Entry 5APH (X-ray diffraction, 1.54 A resolution); this record covers chains A and C.

== Chain A ==
Molecule: Nuclear receptor ror-gamma
Source organism: Homo sapiens
Notes: fragment: ligand binding domain
Reference sequence: P51449 (RORG_HUMAN); numbering as in UniProt (aligned over 265-507)
Sequence (266 residues; numbered 244 to 509; the number before each row is that of its first residue):
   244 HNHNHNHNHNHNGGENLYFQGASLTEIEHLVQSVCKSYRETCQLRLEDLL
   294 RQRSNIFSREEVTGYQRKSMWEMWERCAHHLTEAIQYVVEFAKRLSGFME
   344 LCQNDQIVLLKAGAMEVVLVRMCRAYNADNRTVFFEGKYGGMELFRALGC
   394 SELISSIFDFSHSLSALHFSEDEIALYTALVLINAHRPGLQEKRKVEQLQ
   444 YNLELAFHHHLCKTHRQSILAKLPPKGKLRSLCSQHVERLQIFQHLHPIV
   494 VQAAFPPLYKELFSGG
Disordered / not traced: 244-257
Differences from the reference sequence: expression tag (244-264, 508-509)
Ligand contacts: VYI (N-(2-fluorophenyl)-4-[(4-fluorophenyl)sulfonyl]-2,3,4,5-tetrahydro-1,4-benzoxazepin-6-amine): Trp317, Cys320, Ala321, His323, Leu324, Met358, Val361, Leu362, Met365, Val376, Phe378, Phe388, Leu391, Cys393, Leu396, Ile397, Ile400, Phe401, His479, Tyr502
Curated features (UniProtKB/Swiss-Prot):
  - motif: Leu501 to Phe506 (AF-2)
  - mutagenesis: Ala327 (A327F: Completely abolishes transcriptional activity), Phe378 (F378Q: Completely abolishes transcriptional activity), Ile397 (I397N: Nearly abolishes transcriptional activity)

== Chain C ==
Molecule: Nuclear receptor coactivator 2
Source organism: Homo sapiens
Reference sequence: E7EWM1 (E7EWM1_HUMAN); residue numbers follow UniProt; this construct covers 686-697
Sequence (12 residues; numbered 686 to 697; the number before each row is that of its first residue):
   686 KHKILHRLLQDS

== How chain A and chain C interact ==
Residue-residue contacts (23; chain A residue first):
  Val332(A) - Leu690(C)  hydrophobic
  Lys336(A) - Leu693(C)  hydrogen bond (side chain-backbone)
  Lys336(A) - Leu694(C)  hydrogen bond (side chain-backbone)
  Lys336(A) - Asp696(C)  hydrogen bond (side chain-backbone)
  Phe341(A) - Leu694(C)  hydrophobic
  Met342(A) - Leu694(C)
  Gln346(A) - His691(C)
  Gln346(A) - Gln695(C)  hydrogen bond
  Gln349(A) - Leu694(C)
  Ile350(A) - Leu694(C)  hydrophobic
  Leu353(A) - Leu694(C)  hydrophobic
  Pro500(A) - His687(C)
  Pro500(A) - Ile689(C)  hydrophobic
  Leu501(A) - Ile689(C)
  Leu501(A) - Leu690(C)  hydrophobic
  Lys503(A) - His687(C)
  Glu504(A) - His687(C)
  Glu504(A) - Lys688(C)
  Glu504(A) - Ile689(C)  hydrogen bond (side chain-backbone)
  Glu504(A) - Leu690(C)  hydrogen bond (side chain-backbone)
  Leu505(A) - Leu690(C)  hydrophobic
  Gly509(A) - Lys686(C)  hydrogen bond (backbone-backbone)
  Gly509(A) - His687(C)  hydrogen bond (backbone-side chain)
Interface residues without a listed pair, chain A (15 interface residues in all): Lys354

== Summary ==
The interface between chain A and chain C involves 15 residues on one side and 10 on the other; the contacts
include 8 hydrogen bonds. Polar pairs include Lys336(A)-Leu693(C), Lys336(A)-Leu694(C) and
Lys336(A)-Asp696(C). Ligands of chain A: compound VYI.
Here chain A is Nuclear receptor ror-gamma and chain C is Nuclear receptor coactivator 2, both from Homo
sapiens. Entry 5APH (Ligand complex of RORg LBD) was determined by X-ray diffraction (same publication as 5APJ
and 5APK).
